PDB entry 6SGS | electron microscopy, 3.20 A resolution | chains A and B of the 8 polymer chains in the assembly

Chain A (and B):
Name: Multidrug efflux pump subunit AcrB
Organism: Escherichia coli K12
Notes: chain B of this document is another copy of the same molecule, construct and numbering; everything in this record applies to it too
Reference sequence: P31224 (ACRB_ECOLI); numbering as in UniProt (aligned over 1-1049)
Amino-acid sequence (1049 residues; row label = number of the first residue in the row):
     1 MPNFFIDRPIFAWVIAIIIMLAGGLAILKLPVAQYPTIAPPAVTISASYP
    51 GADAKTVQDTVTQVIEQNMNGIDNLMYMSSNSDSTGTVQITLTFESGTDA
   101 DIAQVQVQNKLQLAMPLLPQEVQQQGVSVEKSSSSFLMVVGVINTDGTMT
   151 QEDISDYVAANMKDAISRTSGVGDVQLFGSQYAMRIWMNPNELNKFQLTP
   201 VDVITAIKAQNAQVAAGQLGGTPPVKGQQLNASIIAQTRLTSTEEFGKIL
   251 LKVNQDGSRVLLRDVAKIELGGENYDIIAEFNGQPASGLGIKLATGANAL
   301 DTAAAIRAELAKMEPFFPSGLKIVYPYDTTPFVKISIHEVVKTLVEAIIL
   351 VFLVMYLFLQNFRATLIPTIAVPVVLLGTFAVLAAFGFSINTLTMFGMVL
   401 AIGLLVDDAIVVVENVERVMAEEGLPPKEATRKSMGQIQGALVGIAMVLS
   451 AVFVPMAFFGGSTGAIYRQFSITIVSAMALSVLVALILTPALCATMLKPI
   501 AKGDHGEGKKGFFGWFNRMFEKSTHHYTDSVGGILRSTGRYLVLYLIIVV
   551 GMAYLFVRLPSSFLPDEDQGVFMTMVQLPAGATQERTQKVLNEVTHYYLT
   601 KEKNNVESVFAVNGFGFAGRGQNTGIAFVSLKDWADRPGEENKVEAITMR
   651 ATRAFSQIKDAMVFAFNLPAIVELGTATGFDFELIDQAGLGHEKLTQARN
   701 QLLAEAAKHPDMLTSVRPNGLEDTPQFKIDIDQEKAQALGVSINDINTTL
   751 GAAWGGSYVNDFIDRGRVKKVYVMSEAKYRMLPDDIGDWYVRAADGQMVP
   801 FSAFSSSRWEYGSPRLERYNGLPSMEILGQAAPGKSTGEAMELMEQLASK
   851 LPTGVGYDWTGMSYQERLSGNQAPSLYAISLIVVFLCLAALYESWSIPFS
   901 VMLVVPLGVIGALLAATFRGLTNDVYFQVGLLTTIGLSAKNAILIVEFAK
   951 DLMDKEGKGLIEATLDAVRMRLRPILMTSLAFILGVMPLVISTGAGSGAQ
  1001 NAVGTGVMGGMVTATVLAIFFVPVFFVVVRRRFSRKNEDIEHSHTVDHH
Not modelled in the structure: 1045-1049 (chain B: 1034-1049)
Swiss-Prot annotation at these positions:
  - mutagenesis: H526 (H526Y: Partially restores chloramphenicol resistance to an AcrZ G30R mutant)

Chain A / chain B interface:
Residue-residue contacts (116; chain A residue first):
  D7(A) - E893(B)
  R8(A) - E893(B)  salt bridge
  I10(A) - A889(B)
  I10(A) - E893(B)
  I10(A) - S894(B)
  I10(A) - W895(B)
  F11(A) - A890(B)  hydrophobic
  V14(A) - L886(B)
  I17(A) - L886(B)  hydrophobic
  L25(A) - I879(B)  hydrophobic
  D101(A) - D73(B)
  D101(A) - I102(B)
  D101(A) - Q106(B)
  I102(A) - I102(B)  hydrophobic
  V105(A) - V105(B)  hydrophobic
  Q108(A) - N109(B)  hydrogen bond (side chain-backbone)
  Q108(A) - K110(B)
  Q108(A) - L113(B)
  Q112(A) - Q112(B)
  Q123(A) - P116(B)
  Q123(A) - L117(B)
  Q124(A) - L117(B)
  V127(A) - L113(B)
  V129(A) - K110(B)
  K131(A) - D73(B)  salt bridge
  N161(A) - Q687(B)
  D164(A) - Q67(B)
  D164(A) - N70(B)
  S167(A) - N70(B)  hydrogen bond
  S167(A) - G71(B)  hydrogen bond (backbone-backbone)
  R168(A) - E66(B)
  R168(A) - M69(B)
  R168(A) - N70(B)
  R168(A) - L75(B)
  R168(A) - M78(B)
  R168(A) - N820(B)  hydrogen bond (side chain-backbone)
  S170(A) - N74(B)  hydrogen bond (side chain-backbone)
  A209(A) - I743(B)  hydrophobic
  Q213(A) - T56(B)  hydrogen bond
  Q213(A) - T60(B)
  V214(A) - N747(B)
  A215(A) - Y49(B)
  A215(A) - P50(B)
  A215(A) - G51(B)
  A215(A) - G751(B)
  A216(A) - G51(B)  hydrogen bond (backbone-backbone)
  A216(A) - L750(B)  hydrophobic
  A216(A) - W754(B)
  G217(A) - G51(B)  hydrogen bond (backbone-backbone)
  G217(A) - G755(B)
  Q218(A) - Q622(B)
  Q218(A) - W754(B)
  L219(A) - F727(B)  hydrophobic
  L219(A) - W754(B)  hydrophobic
  L219(A) - P783(B)  hydrophobic
  G220(A) - Q622(B)
  G220(A) - R780(B)
  G220(A) - M781(B)
  G221(A) - R780(B)
  T222(A) - Y275(B)  hydrogen bond (side chain-backbone)
  T222(A) - D276(B)
  T222(A) - Q584(B)  hydrogen bond
  T222(A) - R780(B)  hydrogen bond (backbone-side chain)
  P223(A) - W187(B)  hydrophobic
  P223(A) - Y275(B)
  P223(A) - A777(B)
  P223(A) - R780(B)  hydrogen bond (backbone-side chain)
  P224(A) - Q584(B)
  P224(A) - M781(B)  hydrophobic
  V225(A) - A777(B)  hydrophobic
  V225(A) - K778(B)
  V225(A) - M781(B)  hydrophobic
  G227(A) - E585(B)
  Q228(A) - T583(B)  hydrogen bond (backbone-side chain)
  Q228(A) - M781(B)  hydrogen bond (side chain-backbone)
  Q229(A) - G581(B)
  Q229(A) - T583(B)
  L230(A) - T583(B)
  L230(A) - W809(B)  hydrophobic
  N231(A) - G581(B)
  N231(A) - A582(B)
  N231(A) - Q622(B)  hydrogen bond
  A232(A) - P725(B)
  A232(A) - W809(B)  hydrophobic
  S233(A) - S84(B)
  S233(A) - Q726(B)
  S233(A) - F727(B)  hydrogen bond (backbone-backbone)
  I234(A) - F727(B)
  I234(A) - I729(B)  hydrophobic
  I234(A) - W754(B)  hydrophobic
  I235(A) - D53(B)
  I235(A) - Q726(B)
  I235(A) - F727(B)  hydrogen bond (backbone-backbone)
  I235(A) - K728(B)
  I235(A) - I729(B)  hydrogen bond (backbone-backbone)
  A236(A) - I729(B)
  A236(A) - L750(B)  hydrophobic
  Q237(A) - Q733(B)
  Q237(A) - N747(B)  hydrogen bond
  T238(A) - K55(B)
  R239(A) - T60(B)
  L250(A) - Q737(B)
  K252(A) - Q737(B)
  V253(A) - Q737(B)
  R259(A) - E734(B)  salt bridge
  F316(A) - Q687(B)
  F316(A) - G854(B)
  F316(A) - V855(B)
  F316(A) - G856(B)
  I763(A) - D59(B)
  R765(A) - G689(B)
  G766(A) - Q63(B)  hydrogen bond (backbone-side chain)
  R767(A) - Q63(B)
  V768(A) - D59(B)
  V768(A) - Q63(B)  hydrogen bond (backbone-side chain)
  V768(A) - Q67(B)
Also at the interface, not in a pair above, chain A (71 interface residues in all): W13, I18, L21, Q104, L111, M115, Y157, G173, Q210, K226, A294, M313
Also at the interface, not in a pair above, chain B (79 interface residues in all): A52, I72, R586, A688, M774, L782, G821, L822, V883

Summary:
Chain A and chain B form an interface of 71 and 79 residues respectively, with 21 hydrogen bonds and 3 salt
bridges. Among the polar pairs are R8(A)-E893(B), K131(A)-D73(B) and R259(A)-E734(B). From UniProt: one
mutagenesis site on chain A.
Both chains are Multidrug efflux pump subunit AcrB (Escherichia coli K12). Entry 6SGS (Cryo-EM structure of
Escherichia coli AcrBZ and DARPin in Saposin A-nanodisc) was determined by electron microscopy, deposited
together with 6SGR, 6SGT and 6SGU.
